6Y5D - chains N and V of the 22 polymer chains in the assembly; structure by electron microscopy, 4.10 A resolution (low resolution: residue-level contacts below are approximate; hydrogen-bond / salt-bridge calls are withheld).

== Chain N ==
Protein: Histone H4
Source organism: Homo sapiens
Reference sequence: P62805 (H4_HUMAN); numbering as in UniProt (aligned over 1-103)
Sequence (103 residues; numbered 1 to 103; the number before each row is that of its first residue):
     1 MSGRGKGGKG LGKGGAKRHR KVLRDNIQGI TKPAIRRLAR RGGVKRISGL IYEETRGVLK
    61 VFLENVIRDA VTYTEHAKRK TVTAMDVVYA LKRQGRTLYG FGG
Not modelled in the structure: 1-24
UniProt features mapped onto this chain:
  - DNA-binding region: Lys17 to Lys21
  - modified residue: Ser2 (N-acetylserine), Arg4 (Asymmetric dimethylarginine), Lys6 (N6-(2-hydroxyisobutyryl)lysine), Lys9 (N6-(2-hydroxyisobutyryl)lysine), Lys13 (N6-(2-hydroxyisobutyryl)lysine), Lys17 (N6-(2-hydroxyisobutyryl)lysine), Lys21 (N6,N6,N6-trimethyllysine), Lys32 (N6-(2-hydroxyisobutyryl)lysine), Lys45 (N6-(2-hydroxyisobutyryl)lysine), Ser48 (Phosphoserine), Tyr52 (Phosphotyrosine), Lys60 (N6-(2-hydroxyisobutyryl)lysine), Lys78 (N6-(2-hydroxyisobutyryl)lysine), Lys80 (N6-(2-hydroxyisobutyryl)lysine), Thr81 (Phosphothreonine), Tyr89 (Phosphotyrosine), Lys92 (N6-(2-hydroxyisobutyryl)lysine)
  - cross-link (Glycyl lysine isopeptide (Lys-Gly)): Lys13 (interchain with G-Cter in SUMO2), Lys21 (interchain with G-Cter in SUMO2), Lys32 (interchain with G-Cter in SUMO2), Lys60 (interchain with G-Cter in SUMO2), Lys80 (interchain with G-Cter in SUMO2), Lys92 (interchain with G-Cter in SUMO2)
  - natural variant: Lys32 (K32T: In TEBIVANED3), Pro33 (P33A: In TEBIVANED1; P33L: In TEBIVANED1; P33R: In TEBIVANED3), Arg36 (R36W: In TEBIVANED3), Leu38 (L38P: In TEBIVANED3), Arg41 (R41C: In TEBIVANED2 and TEBIVANED3; uncertain significance; R41H: Found in a patient with a neurodevelopmental disorder; uncertain significance; R41L: In TEBIVANED4), Arg46 (R46C: In TEBIVANED3), Glu64 (E64Q: In a breast cancer sample), His76 (H76R: In TEBIVANED4), Lys92 (K92E: In TEBIVANED2; K92Q: In TEBIVANED1; K92R: In TEBIVANED1), Gly95 (G95R: Found in a patient with a neurodevelopmental disorder; uncertain significance), Tyr99 (Y99H: In TEBIVANED3)
  - mutagenesis: Lys13 (K13A: Impaired methylation by N6AMT1), Lys32 (K32R: Abolished ufmylation)

== Chain V ==
Molecule: 153-nt DNA strand
Sequence (153 nucleotides; each row starts with the number of its first residue):
     1 ATCACAGGAT GTATATATCT GACACGTGCC TGGAGACTAG GGAGTAATCC CCTTGGCGGT
    61 TAAAACGCGG GGGACAGCGC GTACGTGCGT TTAAGCGGTG CTAGAGCTGT CTACGACCAA
   121 TTGAGCGGCC TCGGCACCGG GATTCTCCAG GAT

== Chain N / chain V interface ==
Residue-residue contacts (13):
  Arg36(N) with DG85(V)
  Arg40(N) with DG85(V)
  Lys45(N) with DG85(V)
  Arg46(N) with DC84(V); DG85(V)
  Ile47(N) with DC84(V); DG85(V)
  Ser48(N) with DC84(V)
  Gly49(N) with DC84(V)
  Arg79(N) with DA105(V)
  Lys80(N) with DG104(V); DA105(V)
  Thr81(N) with DA105(V)

== Overview ==
Chain N and chain V form an interface of 10 and 4 residues respectively. Curated annotation (UniProt) lists a
DNA-binding region and 2 mutagenesis sites on chain N.
Chain N is Histone H4 (Homo sapiens) and chain V is a 153-nt DNA strand; the structure, Structure of human
cGAS (K394E) bound to the nucleosome, was determined by electron microscopy together with 6Y5E from the same
study.
